Entry 5VMC (X-ray diffraction, 2.15 A resolution); this record covers chains A and B of the 6 polymer chains in the assembly.

[Chain A]
Protein: Hemagglutinin HA1
Source organism: Influenza A virus (strain A/Brevig Mission/1/1918 H1N1)
Notes: fragment: Del133
UniProtKB: Q9WFX3 (HEMA_I18A0); aligned to UniProt positions 18-343 over residues 1-326 (the alignment contains insertions or deletions, so no single offset holds)
Amino-acid sequence (326 residues; row label = number of the first residue in the row):
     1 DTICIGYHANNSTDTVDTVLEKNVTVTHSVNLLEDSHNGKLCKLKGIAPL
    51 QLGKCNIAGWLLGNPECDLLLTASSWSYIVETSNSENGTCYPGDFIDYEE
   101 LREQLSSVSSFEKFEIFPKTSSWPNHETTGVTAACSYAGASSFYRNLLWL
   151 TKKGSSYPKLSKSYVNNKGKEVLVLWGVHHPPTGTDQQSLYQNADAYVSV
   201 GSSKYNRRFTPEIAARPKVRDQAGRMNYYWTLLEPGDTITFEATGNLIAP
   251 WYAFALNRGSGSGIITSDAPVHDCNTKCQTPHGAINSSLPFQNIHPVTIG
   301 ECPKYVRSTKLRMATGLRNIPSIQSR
Disordered / not traced: 322-326
UniProt features mapped onto this chain:
  - glycosylation (N-linked (GlcNAc...) asparagine): Asn10, Asn11, Asn23, Asn87
Disulfides: Cys42-Cys274, Cys55-Cys67, Cys90-Cys135, Cys278-Cys302
Covalent attachments: N-acetylglucosamine (NAG) linked to Asn87, Asn286

[Chain B]
Protein: Hemagglutinin HA2
Source organism: Influenza A virus (strain A/Brevig Mission/1/1918 H1N1)
UniProtKB: Q9WFX3 (HEMA_I18A0); residues 1-185 here correspond to UniProt positions 345-529 (UniProt number = residue number + 344)
Amino-acid sequence (191 residues; numbered 1 to 191; the number before each row is that of its first residue):
     1 GLFGAIAGFIEGGWTGMIDGWYGYHHQNEQGSGYAADQKSTQNAIDGITN
    51 KVNSVIEKMNTQFTAVGKEFNNLERRIENLNKKVDDGFLDIWTYNAELLV
   101 LLENERTLDFHDSNVRNLYEKVKSQLKNNAKEIGNGCFEFYHKCDDACME
   151 SVRNGTYDYPKYSEESKLNREEIDGVKLESMGVYQGALVPR
Disordered / not traced: 165-191
Construct notes: expression tag (186-191)
UniProt features mapped onto this chain:
  - glycosylation: Asn154 (N-linked (GlcNAc...) asparagine)
Disulfides: Cys144-Cys148

[Interface between chain A and chain B]
Pairs across the interface (132; chain A residue first):
  Asp1(A) with Gln27(B); Asn28(B); Glu29(B); Glu139(B); Phe140(B), hydrogen bond (backbone-backbone); Lys143(B); Cys144(B), hydrogen bond (side chain-backbone)
  Thr2(A) with His26(B); Gln27(B), hydrogen bond (backbone-backbone); Phe138(B); Glu139(B); Met149(B)
  Ile3(A) with His25(B); Cys137(B); Phe138(B), hydrogen bond (backbone-backbone); Phe140(B), hydrophobic; Val152(B), hydrophobic
  Cys4(A) with Trp14(B); Gly23(B); Tyr24(B); His25(B), hydrogen bond (backbone-backbone); Gly136(B); Cys137(B), disulfide
  Ile5(A) with Ile10(B); Trp14(B); Gly23(B); Tyr24(B), hydrophobic; Leu118(B), hydrophobic; Tyr119(B), hydrophobic; Val122(B), hydrophobic; Gly136(B), hydrogen bond (backbone-backbone)
  Gly6(A) with Trp14(B); Tyr22(B); Gly23(B), hydrogen bond (backbone-backbone)
  Tyr7(A) with Ile6(B); Ala7(B), hydrogen bond (side chain-backbone); Ile10(B), hydrogen bond (side chain-backbone); Glu11(B); Gly12(B), hydrogen bond (side chain-backbone); Gly13(B); Trp14(B), hydrogen bond (backbone-backbone); Met17(B); Trp21(B); Val115(B), hydrophobic
  His8(A) with Trp14(B); Met17(B), hydrogen bond (side chain-backbone); Gly20(B); Trp21(B), hydrogen bond (backbone-backbone)
  Ala9(A) with Gly13(B); Trp14(B), hydrogen bond (backbone-backbone); Thr15(B)
  Val16(A) with Asn104(B)
  Asp17(A) with Leu101(B); Asn104(B), hydrogen bond (backbone-side chain)
  Thr18(A) with Leu101(B); Asn104(B); Glu105(B), hydrogen bond; Leu108(B)
  Val19(A) with Leu101(B), hydrogen bond (backbone-backbone); Leu102(B), hydrophobic; Glu105(B)
  Leu20(A) with Glu105(B), hydrogen bond (backbone-side chain)
  Val24(A) with Leu108(B), hydrophobic
  His28(A) with Trp21(B), hydrogen bond
  Leu32(A) with Val55(B), hydrophobic; Ile56(B), hydrophobic; Val100(B), hydrophobic
  Leu44(A) with Phe63(B), hydrophobic
  Lys45(A) with Phe63(B)
  Glu99(A) with Glu69(B); Asn71(B)
  Arg102(A) with Glu69(B), salt bridge
  Glu103(A) with Lys68(B), salt bridge
  Gly261(A) with Phe63(B); Ala65(B)
  Ser262(A) with Ala65(B)
  Gly263(A) with Ala65(B)
  Ser288(A) with Ile56(B)
  Pro290(A) with Met59(B)
  Phe291(A) with Met59(B), hydrophobic; Trp92(B), hydrophobic; Ala96(B), hydrophobic
  Pro296(A) with Val66(B)
  Val297(A) with Val66(B), hydrophobic; Gly67(B)
  Thr298(A) with Thr64(B); Ala65(B); Val66(B), hydrogen bond (backbone-backbone)
  Ile299(A) with Phe63(B), hydrophobic; Thr64(B)
  Gly300(A) with Gln62(B); Phe63(B); Thr64(B), hydrogen bond (backbone-backbone)
  Glu301(A) with Thr61(B); Gln62(B); Phe63(B)
  Cys302(A) with Thr61(B)
  Lys304(A) with Met59(B); Trp92(B)
  Tyr305(A) with Leu89(B), hydrophobic
  Val306(A) with Leu89(B), hydrophobic; Trp92(B); Thr93(B)
  Arg307(A) with Leu89(B); Asp90(B), salt bridge; Thr93(B), hydrogen bond (backbone-side chain)
  Ser308(A) with Thr93(B); Glu97(B), hydrogen bond
  Leu311(A) with Ala96(B); Glu97(B)
  Arg312(A) with Val100(B); Asn104(B), hydrogen bond (backbone-side chain)
  Met313(A) with Lys51(B); Val55(B), hydrophobic; Asn104(B)
  Ala314(A) with Asn104(B), hydrogen bond (backbone-side chain); Thr107(B)
  Thr315(A) with Trp21(B); Ile48(B); Val52(B); Thr107(B); His111(B), hydrogen bond (backbone-side chain)
  Gly316(A) with Trp21(B); Leu108(B); His111(B), hydrogen bond (backbone-side chain)
  Leu317(A) with Tyr22(B), hydrophobic; His111(B)
  Arg318(A) with Leu108(B)
  Ile320(A) with Ala7(B), hydrophobic; Gly12(B); Gly13(B), hydrogen bond (backbone-backbone)
  Pro321(A) with Thr15(B)
Also at the interface, not in a pair above, chain A (58 interface residues in all): Asn10, Glu21, Val26, Thr27, Val30, Ile264, Leu289, Lys310
Also at the interface, not in a pair above, chain B (72 interface residues in all): Ala5, Ile18, Asn60, Phe70, Asp86, Glu103, Leu126, Asn135, His142, Arg153
Inter-chain disulfides: Cys4(A)-Cys137(B)

[In short]
Chain A and chain B form an interface of 58 and 72 residues respectively, with 1 disulfide bond, 28 hydrogen
bonds and 3 salt bridges. Polar contacts include Arg102(A)-Glu69(B), Glu103(A)-Lys68(B) and
Arg307(A)-Asp90(B). N-acetylglucosamine is covalently linked to Asn87(A) and Asn286(A).
Chain A is Hemagglutinin HA1 and chain B is Hemagglutinin HA2, both from Influenza A virus (strain A/Brevig
Mission/1/1918 H1N1); the structure, Influenza hemagglutinin H1 mutant DH1 in complex with 6'SLN, was
determined by X-ray diffraction (same publication as 5VMF, 5VMG and 5VMJ).
